Entry 7D46 (electron microscopy, 4.00 A resolution); this record covers chains D and J of the 10 polymer chains in the assembly.

# Chain D
Name: Translation initiation factor eIF-2B subunit beta
Source organism: Homo sapiens
Reference sequence: P49770 (EI2BB_HUMAN); residue numbers follow UniProt; this construct covers 1-351
Sequence (351 residues; each row starts with the number of its first residue):
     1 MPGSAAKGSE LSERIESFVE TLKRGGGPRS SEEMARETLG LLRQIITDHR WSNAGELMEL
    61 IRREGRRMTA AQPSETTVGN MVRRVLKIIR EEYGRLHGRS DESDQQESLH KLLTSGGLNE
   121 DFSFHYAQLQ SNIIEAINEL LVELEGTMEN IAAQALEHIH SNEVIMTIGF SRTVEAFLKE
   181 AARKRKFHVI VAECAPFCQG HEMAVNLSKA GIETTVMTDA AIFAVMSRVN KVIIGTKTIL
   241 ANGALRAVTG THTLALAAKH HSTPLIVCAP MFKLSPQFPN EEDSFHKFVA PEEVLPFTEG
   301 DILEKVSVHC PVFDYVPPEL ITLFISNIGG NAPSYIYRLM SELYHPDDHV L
Unresolved in the structure: 1-7, 99-118
UniProt features mapped onto this chain:
  - natural variant: Val85 (V85E: In VWM2), Ala127 (A127V: Found in a patient with Rett syndrome-like phenotype; uncertain significance), Ser171 (S171F: In VWM2), Pro196 (P196S: In VWM2), Gly200 (G200V: In VWM2), Glu213 (E213G: In VWM2), Cys268 (C268Y: In VWM2), Lys273 (K273R: In VWM2), Val316 (V316D: In VWM2), Gly329 (G329V: In VWM2)

# Chain J
Name: Translation initiation factor eIF-2B subunit epsilon
Source organism: Homo sapiens
Reference sequence: Q13144 (EI2BE_HUMAN); residues 1-721 here = UniProt positions 1-721
Sequence (721 residues; row label = number of the first residue in the row):
     1 MAAPVVAPPG VVVSRANKRS GAGPGGSGGG GARGAEEEPP PPLQAVLVAD SFDRRFFPIS
    61 KDQPRVLLPL ANVALIDYTL EFLTATGVQE TFVFCCWKAA QIKEHLLKSK WCRPTSLNVV
   121 RIITSELYRS LGDVLRDVDA KALVRSDFLL VYGDVISNIN ITRALEEHRL RRKLEKNVSV
   181 MTMIFKESSP SHPTRCHEDN VVVAVDSTTN RVLHFQKTQG LRRFAFPLSL FQGSSDGVEV
   241 RYDLLDCHIS ICSPQVAQLF TDNFDYQTRD DFVRGLLVNE EILGNQIHMH VTAKEYGARV
   301 SNLHMYSAVC ADVIRRWVYP LTPEANFTDS TTQSCTHSRH NIYRGPEVSL GHGSILEENV
   361 LLGSGTVIGS NCFITNSVIG PGCHIGDNVV LDQTYLWQGV RVAAGAQIHQ SLLCDNAEVK
   421 ERVTLKPRSV LTSQVVVGPN ITLPEGSVIS LHPPDAEEDE DDGEFSDDSG ADQEKDKVKM
   481 KGYNPAEVGA AGKGYLWKAA GMNMEEEEEL QQNLWGLKIN MEEESESESE QSMDSEEPDS
   541 RGGSPQMDDI KVFQNEVLGT LQRGKEENIS CDNLVLEINS LKYAYNISLK EVMQVLSHVV
   601 LEFPLQQMDS PLDSSRYCAL LLPLLKAWSP VFRNYIKRAA DHLEALAAIE DFFLEHEALG
   661 ISMAKVLMAF YQLEILAEET ILSWFSQRDT TDKGQQLRKN QQLQRFIQWL KEAEEESSED
   721 D
Unresolved in the structure: 1-39, 469-721
UniProt features mapped onto this chain:
  - modified residue: Ala2 (N-acetylalanine), Arg19 (Omega-N-methylarginine), Ser27 (Phosphoserine), Ser130 (Phosphoserine), Thr322 (Phosphothreonine), Ser450 (Phosphoserine), Ser466 (Phosphoserine), Ser469 (Phosphoserine), Ser532 (Phosphoserine), Ser540 (Phosphoserine), Ser544 (Phosphoserine), Ser717 (Phosphoserine)
  - cross-link (Glycyl lysine isopeptide (Lys-Gly)): Lys61 (interchain with G-Cter in ubiquitin), Lys103 (interchain with G-Cter in ubiquitin), Lys141 (interchain with G-Cter in ubiquitin), Lys217 (interchain with G-Cter in ubiquitin)
  - natural variant: Asp62 (D62V: In VWM5), Leu68 (L68S: In VWM5), Val73 (V73G: In VWM5), Ala74 (A74T: In VWM5), Thr91 (T91A: In VWM5), Leu106 (L106F: In VWM5), Arg113 (R113C: In VWM5; R113H: In VWM5), Arg195 (R195C: In VWM5; R195H: In VWM5), Arg269 (R269G: In VWM5; R269Q: In VWM5), Asp270 (D270H: In VWM5), Arg299 (R299H: In VWM5), Cys310 (C310F: In VWM5), 9 further natural variant entries in UniProt

# How chain D and chain J interact
Contacting residue pairs (42):
  Glu16(D) - Thr115(J)
  Glu20(D) - Thr84(J)
  Glu20(D) - Leu117(J)
  Arg24(D) - Glu81(J)  salt bridge
  Arg24(D) - Thr84(J)
  Arg24(D) - Ala85(J)
  Arg24(D) - Pro320(J)
  Gln72(D) - Tyr319(J)  hydrogen bond
  Asp283(D) - His337(J)
  Phe288(D) - Arg316(J)  hydrogen bond (backbone-side chain)
  Phe288(D) - His337(J)
  Val289(D) - Tyr319(J)  hydrophobic
  Ala290(D) - Arg316(J)
  Ala290(D) - Tyr319(J)
  Pro291(D) - Arg315(J)
  Pro291(D) - Arg316(J)
  Glu292(D) - Lys186(J)  salt bridge
  Glu292(D) - Ala293(J)
  Glu292(D) - Lys294(J)
  Glu292(D) - Glu295(J)  hydrogen bond (side chain-backbone)
  Glu292(D) - Tyr296(J)
  Glu292(D) - Trp317(J)
  Leu295(D) - Trp317(J)
  Phe297(D) - Lys186(J)
  Phe297(D) - Glu187(J)
  Phe297(D) - Ser188(J)
  Phe297(D) - His192(J)
  Phe297(D) - Thr194(J)
  Phe297(D) - Tyr296(J)  hydrophobic
  Phe297(D) - Trp317(J)  hydrophobic
  Thr298(D) - Ser189(J)
  Glu299(D) - Ser189(J)
  Gly300(D) - Ser189(J)
  Gly300(D) - His192(J)
  Gly300(D) - Pro193(J)
  Asp301(D) - Ser191(J)
  Asp301(D) - Pro193(J)
  Leu303(D) - His192(J)
  Leu303(D) - Arg315(J)
  Leu303(D) - Trp317(J)  hydrophobic
  Glu304(D) - Pro193(J)
  Val306(D) - Arg315(J)
Interface residues without a listed pair, chain D (23 interface residues in all): Lys23, Ser284, Lys287, Ser307
Interface residues without a listed pair, chain J (30 interface residues in all): Lys110, Asp312, Glu324, Ala325, Ser338, Asn341, Asn359

# Overview
The interface between chain D and chain J involves 23 residues on one side and 30 on the other, with 3
hydrogen bonds and 2 salt bridges. Polar contacts include Arg24(D)-Glu81(J), Glu292(D)-Lys186(J) and
Gln72(D)-Tyr319(J).
Chain D is Translation initiation factor eIF-2B subunit beta and chain J is Translation initiation factor
eIF-2B subunit epsilon, both from Homo sapiens; the structure, eIF2B apo, was determined by electron
microscopy together with 7D43, 7D44 and 7D45 from the same study.
